4I74 - chain A; structure by X-ray diffraction, 1.68 A resolution.

== Chain A ==
Protein: Inosine-adenosine-guanosine-nucleoside hydrolase
Source organism: Trypanosoma brucei brucei
Notes: EC 3.2.2.1
UniProt: Q57ZL6 (Q57ZL6_TRYB2); residues 1-327 here = UniProt positions 1-327
Amino-acid sequence (330 residues; each row starts with the number of its first residue; numbers below 1 keep their minus sign (Gly-2 is residue -2)):
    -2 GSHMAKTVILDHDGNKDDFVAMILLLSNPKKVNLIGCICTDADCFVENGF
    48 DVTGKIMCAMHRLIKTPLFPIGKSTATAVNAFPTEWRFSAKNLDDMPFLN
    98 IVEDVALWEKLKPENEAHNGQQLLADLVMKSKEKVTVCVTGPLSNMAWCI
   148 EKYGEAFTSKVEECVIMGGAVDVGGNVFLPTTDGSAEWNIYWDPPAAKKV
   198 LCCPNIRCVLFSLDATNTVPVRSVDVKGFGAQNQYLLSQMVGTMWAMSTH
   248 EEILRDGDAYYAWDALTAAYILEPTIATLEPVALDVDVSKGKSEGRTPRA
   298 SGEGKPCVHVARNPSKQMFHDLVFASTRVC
Disordered / not traced: 300-302
Differences from the reference sequence: expression tag (-2 to 0)
Disulfide bonds: Cys199-Cys304
Bound ions: Ni2+ site 1: Gly-2, Ser-1, His0; Ca2+: Asp10, Asp15, Thr137, Asp261 (together with 2-amino-2-hydroxymethyl-propane-1,3-diol, UAMC-00312); Ni2+ site 2: Asp14 (together with 2-amino-2-hydroxymethyl-propane-1,3-diol); Ni2+ site 3 near His58 (its only coordinating residue here); Ni2+ site 4 near His115 (its only coordinating residue here); Ni2+ site 5 near Asp190 (its only coordinating residue here); Ni2+ site 6 near His247 (its only coordinating residue here); Ni2+ site 7 near His317 (its only coordinating residue here)
Residues lining bound ligands:
  - UAMC-00312 (MBY; (2R,3R,4S)-2-(hydroxymethyl)-1-[(4-hydroxythieno[3,2-d]pyrimidin-7-yl)methyl]pyrrolidine-3,4-diol): Asp10, Asn12, Asp14, Asp15, Asp40, Phe79, Trp83, Thr137, Met164, Asn173, Glu184, Trp185, Asn186, Thr246, His247, Glu248, Glu249, Trp260, Asp261
  - UAMC-00312: Asp10, Asn12, Asp14, Asp15, Asp40, Phe79, Trp83, Thr137, Met164, Asn173, Glu184, Trp185, Asn186, Thr246, His247, Glu248, Glu249, Trp260, Asp261

== In short ==
Bound to chain A: UAMC-00312. Gly-2, Ser-1 and His0 coordinate Ni2+ site 1. Asp10, Asp15, Thr137 and Asp261
form the Ca2+ site.
Chain A is Inosine-adenosine-guanosine-nucleoside hydrolase (Trypanosoma brucei brucei); the structure,
Crystal structure of the Trypanosoma brucei Inosine-Adenosine-Guanosine nucleoside hydrolase in complex with
compound UAMC-00312 and allosterically ..., was determined by X-ray diffraction together with 4I70, 4I71,
4I72, 4I73 and 4I75 from the same study.
